1LRU - chain A; structure by X-ray diffraction, 2.10 A resolution.

# Chain A
Protein: Peptide deformylase
Organism: Escherichia coli
Notes: EC 3.5.1.88
UniProt: P0A6K3 (DEF_ECOLI); residues 1-168 here = UniProt positions 1-168
Amino-acid sequence (168 residues; numbered 1 to 168; the number before each row is that of its first residue):
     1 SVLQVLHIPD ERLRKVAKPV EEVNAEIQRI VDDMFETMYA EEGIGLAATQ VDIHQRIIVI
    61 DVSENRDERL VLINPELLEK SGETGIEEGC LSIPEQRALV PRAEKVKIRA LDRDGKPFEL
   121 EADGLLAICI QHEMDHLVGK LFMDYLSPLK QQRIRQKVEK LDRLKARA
Not modelled in the structure: 165-168
Metal / ion sites: Zn2+: Cys90, His132, His136 (together with actinonin)
Ligand contacts: actinonin (BB2): Glu42, Gly43, Ile44, Gly45, Leu46, Gln50, Ile86, Glu87, Glu88, Gly89, Cys90, Leu91, Arg97, Leu125, Ile128, His132, Glu133, His136

# In short
Chain A binds actinonin. The Zn2+ site is built by Cys90, His132 and His136.
Chain A is Peptide deformylase (Escherichia coli); the structure, Crystal Structure of E.coli Peptide
Deformylase Complexed with Antibiotic Actinonin, was determined by X-ray diffraction (same publication as
1LQW, 1LQY and 1LRY).
